Entry 4LK7 (X-ray diffraction, 1.76 A resolution); this record covers chains A and B of the 4 polymer chains in the assembly.

Chain A (and B):
Name: PA-I galactophilic lectin
From: Pseudomonas aeruginosa
Notes: chain B of this document is another copy of the same molecule, construct and numbering; everything in this record applies to it too
UniProtKB: Q05097 (PA1L_PSEAE); residues 1-121 here correspond to UniProt positions 2-122 (UniProt number = residue number + 1)
Chain sequence (121 residues; each row starts with the number of its first residue):
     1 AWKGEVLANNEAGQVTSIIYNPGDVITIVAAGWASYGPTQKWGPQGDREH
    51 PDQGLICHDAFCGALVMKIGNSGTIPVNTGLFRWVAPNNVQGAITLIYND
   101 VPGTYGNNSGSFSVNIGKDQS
Ion coordination: Ca2+: Y36, D100, T104, N107, N108 (together with beta-D-galactopyranose)
Ligand contacts: 7-hydroxy-3H-phenoxazin-3-one / beta-D-galactopyranose: Y36, P38, H50, P51, Q53, C62, D100, V101, T104, N107

Chain A / chain B interface:
Pairs across the interface - 43 pairs, chain A then chain B:
  T27(A) with T27(B); F82(B)
  I28(A) with V29(B)
  V29(A) with I28(B); V29(B), hydrophobic; G80(B); F82(B), hydrophobic
  A30(A) with T79(B), hydrogen bond (backbone-side chain)
  A31(A) with Q45(B); T79(B)
  G32(A) with Q45(B)
  W33(A) with Q45(B); G46(B); R48(B)
  K41(A) with R48(B)
  G43(A) with Q45(B)
  P44(A) with Q45(B)
  Q45(A) with A31(B); G32(B); W33(B); G43(B); P44(B)
  G46(A) with W33(B)
  R48(A) with W33(B); K41(B)
  F61(A) with W33(B), hydrophobic
  T79(A) with A30(B), hydrogen bond (side chain-backbone); A31(B); T79(B)
  G80(A) with V29(B)
  F82(A) with T27(B); N115(B); I116(B); G117(B)
  R83(A) with A1(B); G117(B); K118(B), hydrogen bond (side chain-backbone)
  N115(A) with F82(B)
  I116(A) with F82(B)
  G117(A) with F82(B); R83(B)
  K118(A) with R83(B), hydrogen bond (backbone-side chain)
  D119(A) with R83(B), salt bridge
Also at the interface, not in a pair above, chain A (27 interface residues in all): A1, E49, L81, Q120
Also at the interface, not in a pair above, chain B (27 interface residues in all): Q40, F61, L81, D119, Q120

Summary:
Chain A and chain B each contribute 27 residues to their interface, with 4 hydrogen bonds and 1 salt bridge.
Polar contacts include D119(A)-R83(B), A30(A)-T79(B) and R83(A)-K118(B). Chain A binds
7-hydroxy-3H-phenoxazin-3-one / beta-D-galactopyranose. The Ca2+ site is built by Y36(A), D100(A), T104(A),
N107(A) and N108(A).
Both chains are PA-I galactophilic lectin (Pseudomonas aeruginosa). Entry 4LK7 (Crystal Structure of
Pseudomonas aeruginosa Lectin LecA Complexed with Resorufin-b-D-galactopyranoside at 1.76 A Resolution) was
determined by X-ray diffraction together with 4LJH and 4LK6 from the same study.
